7T0L - chains B and L of the 5 polymer chains in the assembly; structure by X-ray diffraction, 3.00 A resolution.

# Chain B
Molecule: Beta-2-microglobulin
From: Homo sapiens
UniProtKB: P61769 (B2MG_HUMAN); residues 1-99 here correspond to UniProt positions 21-119 (UniProt number = residue number + 20)
Sequence (99 residues; numbered 1 to 99; the number before each row is that of its first residue):
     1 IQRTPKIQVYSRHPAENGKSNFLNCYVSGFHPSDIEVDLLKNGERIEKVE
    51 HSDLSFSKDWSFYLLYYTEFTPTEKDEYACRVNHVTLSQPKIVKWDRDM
Disulfides: Cys25-Cys80
UniProt features mapped onto this chain:
  - modified residue: Gln2 (Pyrrolidone carboxylic acid)
  - glycosylation: Ile1 (N-linked (Glc) (glycation) isoleucine), Lys19 (N-linked (Glc) (glycation) lysine), Lys41 (N-linked (Glc) (glycation) lysine), Lys48 (N-linked (Glc) (glycation) lysine), Lys58 (N-linked (Glc) (glycation) lysine), Lys91 (N-linked (Glc) (glycation) lysine), Lys94 (N-linked (Glc) (glycation) lysine)

# Chain L
Molecule: Light chain kappa
From: Mus musculus
Sequence (211 residues; each row starts with the number of its first residue):
     2 SIVMTQTPKFLLVSAGDRVTITCKASQSVSNDVAWYQQKPGQSPKLLIYY
    52 ASNRYTGVPDRFTGSGYGTDFTFTISTVQAEDLAVYFCQQDYSSPPWTFG
   102 GGTKLEIRRADAAPTVSIFPPSSEQLTSGGASVVCFLNNFYPKDINVKWK
   152 IDGSERQNGVLNSWTDQDSKDSTYSMSSTLTLTKDEYERHNSYTCEATHK
   202 TSTSPIVKSFN
Disulfides: Cys24-Cys89, Cys136-Cys196

# Chain B / chain L interface
Pairs across the interface (12):
  Ile1(B) - Asp33(L)
  Ile1(B) - Asp92(L)
  Ile1(B) - Tyr93(L)
  Gln2(B) - Tyr93(L)  hydrogen bond (backbone-backbone)
  Gln2(B) - Ser94(L)
  Gln2(B) - Ser95(L)
  Arg3(B) - Asp92(L)  hydrogen bond (side chain-backbone)
  Arg3(B) - Tyr93(L)
  Arg3(B) - Ser94(L)  hydrogen bond (side chain-backbone)
  Arg3(B) - Trp98(L)
  Thr4(B) - Pro96(L)
  Thr86(B) - Ser95(L)

# In short
Chain B and chain L form an interface of 5 and 7 residues respectively; the contacts include 3 hydrogen bonds.
Among the polar pairs are Arg3(B)-Asp92(L), Arg3(B)-Ser94(L) and Gln2(B)-Tyr93(L).
Chain B is Beta-2-microglobulin (Homo sapiens) and chain L is Light chain kappa (Mus musculus); the structure,
HLA-B*27:05 in complex with the pan-HLA-Ia monoclonal antibody W6/32, was determined by X-ray diffraction.
